1QY2 - chain A; structure by X-ray diffraction, 1.75 A resolution.

[Chain A]
Protein: Major Urinary Protein
Organism: Mus musculus
UniProt: P11588 (MUP1_MOUSE); residues 1-162 here correspond to UniProt positions 19-180 (UniProt number = residue number + 18)
Chain sequence (174 residues; numbered -11 to 162; the number before each row is that of its first residue; numbers below 1 keep their minus sign (Met-11 is residue -11)):
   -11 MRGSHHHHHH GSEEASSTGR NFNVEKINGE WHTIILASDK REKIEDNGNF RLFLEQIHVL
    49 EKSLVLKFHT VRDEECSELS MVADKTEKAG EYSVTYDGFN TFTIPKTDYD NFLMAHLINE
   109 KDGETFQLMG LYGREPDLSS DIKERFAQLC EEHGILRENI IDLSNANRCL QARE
Unresolved in the structure: -11 to 0, 158-162
Sequence notes: cloning artifact (-11 to -8, -1 to 0); expression tag (-7 to -2)
Cystine bridges: Cys64-Cys157
Metal / ion sites: Cd2+ site 1: Glu13, Asp110; Cd2+ site 2: Glu18, Glu139; Na+ site 1: Lys76, Glu140; Na+ site 2 near His104 (its only coordinating residue here)
Ligand contacts: 2-isopropyl-3-methoxypyrazine (IPZ): Leu24, Phe38, Leu40, Leu42, Leu54, Phe56, Met69, Tyr84, Phe90, Ala103, Leu105, Leu116, Tyr120

[Overview]
Ligands of chain A: 2-isopropyl-3-methoxypyrazine. Glu13 and Asp110 coordinate Cd2+ site 1. The Cd2+ site 2 is
built by Glu18 and Glu139.
Chain A is Major Urinary Protein (Mus musculus); the structure, Thermodynamics of Binding of
2-methoxy-3-isopropylpyrazine and 2-methoxy-3-isobutylpyrazine to the Major Urinary Protein, was determined by
X-ray diffraction together with 1QY0 and 1QY1 from the same study.
